Entry 7ZJL (electron microscopy, 2.60 A resolution); this record covers chains i and j of the 9 polymer chains in the assembly.

# Chain i
Protein: REGN10987 Fab homologue (Light chain)
Organism: Homo sapiens
Notes: antibody fragment or engineered binder
Chain sequence (218 residues; row label = number of the first residue in the row):
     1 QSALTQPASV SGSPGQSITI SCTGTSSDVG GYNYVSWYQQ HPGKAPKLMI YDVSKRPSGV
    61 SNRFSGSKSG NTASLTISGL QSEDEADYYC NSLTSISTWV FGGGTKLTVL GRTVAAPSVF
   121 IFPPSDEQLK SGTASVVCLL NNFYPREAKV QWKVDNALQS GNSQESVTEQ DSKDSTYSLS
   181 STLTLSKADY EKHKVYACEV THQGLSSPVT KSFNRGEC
Disulfides: C22-C90, C138-C198

# Chain j
Protein: REGN10987 Fab homologue (Heavy chain)
Organism: Homo sapiens
Notes: antibody fragment or engineered binder
Chain sequence (223 residues; numbered 1 to 223; the number before each row is that of its first residue):
     1 QVQLVESGGG VVQPGRSLRL SCAASGFTFS NYAMYWVRQA PGKGLEWVAV ISYDGSNKYY
    61 ADSVKGRFTI SRDNSKNTLY LQMNSLRTED TAVYYCASGS DYGDYLLVYW GQGTLVTVSS
   121 ASTKGPSVFP LAPSSKSTSG GTAALGCLVK DYFPEPVTVS WNSGALTSGV HTFPAVLQSS
   181 GLYSLSSVVT VPSSSLGTQT YICNVNHKPS NTKVDKKVEP KSC
Disulfides: C22-C96, C147-C203

# How chain i and chain j interact
Disulfides between the chains: C218(i)-C223(j)
Residue-residue contacts - 81 pairs, chain i then chain j:
  Q1(i) - E46(j)
  Q1(i) - W47(j)  hydrogen bond (side chain-backbone)
  Q1(i) - A61(j)
  Y34(i) - Y105(j)  hydrophobic
  Y38(i) - L107(j)  hydrogen bond (side chain-backbone)
  Y38(i) - W110(j)  hydrophobic
  Q40(i) - Q39(j)  hydrogen bond
  Q40(i) - Y95(j)
  A45(i) - Y95(j)  hydrophobic
  A45(i) - G111(j)
  P46(i) - L45(j)  hydrophobic
  P46(i) - W110(j)
  Y51(i) - Y102(j)
  Y51(i) - L106(j)  hydrophobic
  D52(i) - Y105(j)  hydrogen bond
  P57(i) - Y102(j)
  S58(i) - Y102(j)  hydrogen bond (backbone-side chain)
  Y89(i) - Q39(j)  hydrogen bond
  Y89(i) - G44(j)
  Y89(i) - L45(j)  hydrophobic
  L93(i) - Y105(j)
  I96(i) - Y59(j)
  S97(i) - W47(j)
  S97(i) - Y59(j)
  T98(i) - W47(j)
  W99(i) - Y35(j)
  W99(i) - W47(j)
  W99(i) - V50(j)  hydrophobic
  W99(i) - Y105(j)  hydrogen bond (side chain-backbone)
  F101(i) - V37(j)  hydrophobic
  F101(i) - L45(j)  hydrophobic
  F101(i) - W47(j)
  F101(i) - L107(j)  hydrophobic
  F101(i) - W110(j)  hydrophobic
  F120(i) - K136(j)
  F120(i) - S137(j)
  F120(i) - T142(j)
  F120(i) - A144(j)  hydrophobic
  I121(i) - K136(j)  hydrogen bond (backbone-backbone)
  I121(i) - S137(j)  hydrogen bond (backbone-backbone)
  F122(i) - L131(j)
  F122(i) - A132(j)
  F122(i) - S137(j)
  F122(i) - A144(j)
  F122(i) - L145(j)  hydrophobic
  P123(i) - S134(j)
  P123(i) - C223(j)  hydrophobic
  P124(i) - K221(j)  hydrogen bond (backbone-side chain)
  S125(i) - F129(j)
  S125(i) - P130(j)
  D126(i) - K221(j)  salt bridge
  E127(i) - F129(j)
  E127(i) - P130(j)
  E127(i) - K216(j)  salt bridge
  Q128(i) - F129(j)
  Q128(i) - K150(j)
  S135(i) - L148(j)
  V137(i) - L131(j)  hydrophobic
  L139(i) - A144(j)  hydrophobic
  L139(i) - F173(j)  hydrophobic
  L139(i) - V188(j)  hydrophobic
  N141(i) - H171(j)  hydrogen bond
  N142(i) - H171(j)  hydrogen bond
  Q164(i) - L177(j)  hydrogen bond (side chain-backbone)
  Q164(i) - Q178(j)
  E165(i) - V176(j)
  S166(i) - F173(j)
  S166(i) - P174(j)  hydrogen bond (side chain-backbone)
  S166(i) - V176(j)
  V167(i) - P174(j)
  T168(i) - F173(j)
  S178(i) - H171(j)
  S178(i) - F173(j)
  L179(i) - F173(j)  hydrophobic
  S180(i) - F173(j)
  S180(i) - S186(j)  hydrogen bond
  S212(i) - K136(j)
  E217(i) - S222(j)
  E217(i) - C223(j)
  C218(i) - K221(j)  hydrogen bond (backbone-side chain)
  C218(i) - C223(j)  disulfide
Also at the interface, not in a pair above, chain i (52 interface residues in all): S36, K44, L48, N91, G103, V119, S131, D171, K211, F213
Also at the interface, not in a pair above, chain j (49 interface residues in all): K43, Y60, V108, T138, S139, G146, S179, T190

# Summary
52 residues of chain i face 49 of chain j across their interface; the contacts include 1 disulfide bond, 16
hydrogen bonds and 2 salt bridges. Among the polar pairs are D126(i)-K221(j), E127(i)-K216(j) and
Q1(i)-W47(j).
Here chain i is REGN10987 Fab homologue (Light chain) and chain j is REGN10987 Fab homologue (Heavy chain),
both from Homo sapiens. Entry 7ZJL (Delta SARS-CoV-2 spike protein in complex with REGN10987 Fab homologue)
was determined by electron microscopy.
